5FQ8 - chains C and Q of the 9 polymer chains in the assembly; structure by X-ray diffraction, 2.75 A resolution.

# Chain C
Protein: Putative lipoprotein
Organism: Bacteroides thetaiotaomicron
UniProt: Q8A5H6 (Q8A5H6_BACTN); residues 1-480 here correspond to UniProt positions 19-498 (UniProt number = residue number + 18)
Chain sequence (480 residues; each row starts with the number of its first residue):
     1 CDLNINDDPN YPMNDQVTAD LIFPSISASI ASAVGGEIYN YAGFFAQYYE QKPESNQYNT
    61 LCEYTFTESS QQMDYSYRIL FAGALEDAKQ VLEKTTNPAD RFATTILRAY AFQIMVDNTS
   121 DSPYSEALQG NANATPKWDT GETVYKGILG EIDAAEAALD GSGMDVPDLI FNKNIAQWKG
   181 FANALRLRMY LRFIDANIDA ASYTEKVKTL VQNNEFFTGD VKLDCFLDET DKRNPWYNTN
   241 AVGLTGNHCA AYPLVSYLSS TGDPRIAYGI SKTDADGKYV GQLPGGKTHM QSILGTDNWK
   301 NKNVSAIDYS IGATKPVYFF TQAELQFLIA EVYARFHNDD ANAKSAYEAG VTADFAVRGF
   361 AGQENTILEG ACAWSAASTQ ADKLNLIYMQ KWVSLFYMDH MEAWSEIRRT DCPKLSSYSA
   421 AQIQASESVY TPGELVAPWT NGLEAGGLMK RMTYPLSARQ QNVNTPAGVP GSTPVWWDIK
Not modelled in the structure: 480
Covalent attachments: 3-decanoyloxypropyl decanoate (KR0) linked to C1
Metal / ion sites: Mg2+ site 1: A82 (shared with 2 residues of chain D); Mg2+ site 2: R408, D411, D478

# Chain Q
Protein: Uncharacterised protein, bound peptide
Organism: Bacteroides thetaiotaomicron
Chain sequence (9 residues; numbered 1 to 9; the number before each row is that of its first residue):
     1 GGGGGGGGG

# How chain C and chain Q interact
Residue-residue contacts (10; chain C residue first):
  E54(C) - G8(Q)
  E54(C) - G9(Q)  hydrogen bond (backbone-backbone)
  S55(C) - G7(Q)
  N56(C) - G7(Q)  hydrogen bond (side chain-backbone)
  Q57(C) - G4(Q)  hydrogen bond (side chain-backbone)
  Q57(C) - G5(Q)
  Q57(C) - G6(Q)  hydrogen bond (side chain-backbone)
  Y75(C) - G1(Q)  hydrogen bond (side chain-backbone)
  Y75(C) - G2(Q)
  Y75(C) - G3(Q)

# Overview
5 residues of chain C face 9 of chain Q across their interface, with 5 hydrogen bonds. Polar pairs include
N56(C)-G7(Q), Q57(C)-G4(Q) and Q57(C)-G6(Q). 3-decanoyloxypropyl decanoate is covalently linked to C1(C). The
Mg2+ site 2 is built by R408(C), D411(C) and D478(C).
Chain C is Putative lipoprotein and chain Q is Uncharacterised protein, bound peptide, both from Bacteroides
thetaiotaomicron; the structure, Crystal structure of the SusCD complex BT2261-2264 from Bacteroides
thetaiotaomicron, was determined by X-ray diffraction, deposited together with 5FQ6, 5FQ7 and 5T4Y.
